6RE9 - chains 1 and 6 of the 31 polymer chains in the assembly; structure by electron microscopy, 3.90 A resolution.

== Chain 1 ==
Name: ATP synthase associated protein ASA1
Source organism: Polytomella sp. Pringsheim 198.80
UniProt: Q85JD5 (Q85JD5_9CHLO); residues 1-618 here = UniProt positions 1-618
Sequence (618 residues; numbered 1 to 618; the number before each row is that of its first residue):
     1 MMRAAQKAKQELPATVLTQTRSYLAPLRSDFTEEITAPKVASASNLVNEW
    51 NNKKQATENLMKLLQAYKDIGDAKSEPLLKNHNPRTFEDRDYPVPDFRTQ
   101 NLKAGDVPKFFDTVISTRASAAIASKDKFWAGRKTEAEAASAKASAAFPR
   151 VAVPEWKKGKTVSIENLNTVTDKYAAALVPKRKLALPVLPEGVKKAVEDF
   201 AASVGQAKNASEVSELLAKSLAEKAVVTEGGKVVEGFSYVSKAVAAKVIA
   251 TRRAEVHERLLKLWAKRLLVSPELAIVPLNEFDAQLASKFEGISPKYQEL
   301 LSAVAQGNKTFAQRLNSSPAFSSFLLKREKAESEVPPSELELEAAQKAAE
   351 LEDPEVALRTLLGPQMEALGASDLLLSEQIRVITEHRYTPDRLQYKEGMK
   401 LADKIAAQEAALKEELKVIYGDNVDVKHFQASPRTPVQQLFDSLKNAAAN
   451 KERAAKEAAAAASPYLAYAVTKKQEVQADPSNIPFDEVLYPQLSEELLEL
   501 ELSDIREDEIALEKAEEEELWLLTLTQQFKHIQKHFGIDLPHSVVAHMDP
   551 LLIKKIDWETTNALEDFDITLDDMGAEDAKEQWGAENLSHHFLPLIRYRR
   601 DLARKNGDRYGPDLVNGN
Not modelled in the structure: 1-22, 618

== Chain 6 ==
Name: Mitochondrial ATP synthase subunit ASA6
Source organism: Polytomella sp. Pringsheim 198.80
UniProt: D7P897 (D7P897_9CHLO); numbering as in UniProt (aligned over 1-151)
Sequence (151 residues; row label = number of the first residue in the row):
     1 MMLRTLTRSSAVAGQAVRLFKTSAAAAEGNSVAGIIKSVNETSGANLLSS
    51 LKTIKAQAAPIYPAAASSTGYSTQAKIALFGALSWILYRADGQSKAHEWI
   101 VDLNLNVLQAAWLISFSSLIPFRAVYFAFRGMAPATASTLNGLKTFSSIS
   151 L
Not modelled in the structure: 1-27

== Interface between chain 1 and chain 6 ==
Contacting residue pairs - 73 pairs, chain 1 then chain 6:
  Glu258(1) - Thr42(6)
  Glu258(1) - Ser43(6)
  Glu258(1) - Gly44(6)  hydrogen bond (side chain-backbone)
  Leu261(1) - Leu47(6)  hydrophobic
  Lys262(1) - Val39(6)
  Lys262(1) - Asn40(6)
  Lys262(1) - Thr42(6)  hydrogen bond (side chain-backbone)
  Leu263(1) - Leu151(6)
  Trp264(1) - Leu151(6)  hydrophobic
  Ala265(1) - Leu51(6)  hydrophobic
  Lys266(1) - Ile36(6)
  Lys266(1) - Val39(6)
  Lys266(1) - Asn40(6)  hydrogen bond
  Arg267(1) - Ser150(6)  hydrogen bond (side chain-backbone)
  Leu269(1) - Ile35(6)  hydrophobic
  Leu269(1) - Leu51(6)  hydrophobic
  Leu269(1) - Ile54(6)  hydrophobic
  Leu269(1) - Lys55(6)  hydrogen bond (backbone-side chain)
  Val270(1) - Ile35(6)  hydrophobic
  Glu273(1) - Thr145(6)  hydrogen bond
  Leu274(1) - Ile149(6)  hydrophobic
  Leu274(1) - Leu151(6)  hydrophobic
  Phe282(1) - Phe146(6)  hydrophobic
  Phe282(1) - Ile149(6)  hydrophobic
  Phe282(1) - Leu151(6)  hydrophobic
  Phe290(1) - Lys144(6)
  Phe290(1) - Phe146(6)  hydrophobic
  Ile293(1) - Phe146(6)  hydrophobic
  Gln298(1) - Phe146(6)
  Leu301(1) - Thr145(6)
  Leu301(1) - Phe146(6)  hydrophobic
  Gln306(1) - Thr139(6)
  Leu315(1) - Phe127(6)  hydrophobic
  Leu315(1) - Arg130(6)
  Ala320(1) - Tyr126(6)
  Phe321(1) - Tyr126(6)  hydrophobic
  Phe321(1) - Phe127(6)  hydrophobic
  Leu325(1) - Phe122(6)  hydrophobic
  Leu326(1) - Phe122(6)
  Leu326(1) - Arg123(6)
  Glu329(1) - Arg123(6)  salt bridge
  Lys330(1) - Arg123(6)
  Ala331(1) - Phe127(6)  hydrophobic
  Ser333(1) - Arg123(6)
  Glu334(1) - Arg123(6)  salt bridge
  Glu334(1) - Phe127(6)
  Asp353(1) - Lys52(6)
  Pro354(1) - Leu51(6)  hydrophobic
  Glu355(1) - Leu48(6)
  Glu355(1) - Lys52(6)
  Leu358(1) - Leu51(6)  hydrophobic
  Arg359(1) - Leu48(6)
  Met366(1) - Leu48(6)  hydrophobic
  Ala515(1) - Leu151(6)
  Glu519(1) - Ile36(6)
  Leu520(1) - Val32(6)  hydrophobic
  Leu520(1) - Ala33(6)
  Leu522(1) - Ser148(6)
  Leu523(1) - Val32(6)  hydrophobic
  Leu525(1) - Leu143(6)
  Thr526(1) - Leu143(6)
  Thr526(1) - Ser148(6)  hydrogen bond
  Gln527(1) - Ser31(6)
  Gln527(1) - Val32(6)
  Phe529(1) - Leu140(6)  hydrophobic
  Phe529(1) - Gly142(6)
  Phe529(1) - Leu143(6)  hydrophobic
  His531(1) - Pro60(6)
  Ile532(1) - Leu140(6)  hydrophobic
  His535(1) - Tyr62(6)
  Phe536(1) - Ala135(6)
  Phe536(1) - Leu140(6)  hydrophobic
  Gly537(1) - Arg130(6)  hydrogen bond (backbone-side chain)
Interface residues without a listed pair, chain 1 (57 interface residues in all): Ser271, Gln285, Leu286, Ser302, Phe311, Val335, Thr524, Gln533, Ile538
Interface residues without a listed pair, chain 6 (40 interface residues in all): Asn30, Ala58, Thr136, Asn141, Ser147

== Summary ==
The interface between chain 1 and chain 6 involves 57 residues on one side and 40 on the other; the contacts
include 8 hydrogen bonds and 2 salt bridges. Polar contacts include Glu329(1)-Arg123(6), Glu334(1)-Arg123(6)
and Glu258(1)-Gly44(6).
Here chain 1 is ATP synthase associated protein ASA1 and chain 6 is Mitochondrial ATP synthase subunit ASA6,
both from Polytomella sp. Pringsheim 198.80. Entry 6RE9 (Cryo-EM structure of Polytomella F-ATP synthase,
Rotary substate 2D, monomer-masked refinement) was determined by electron microscopy, deposited together with
6RD4, 6RD5, 6RD6, 6RD7, 6RD8, 6RD9 and 46 further entries.
